Entry 5XOG (X-ray diffraction, 3.00 A resolution); this record covers chains D and G of the 17 polymer chains in the assembly.

== Chain D ==
Protein: RNA polymerase II subunit B32
Source organism: Komagataella phaffii (strain GS115 / ATCC 20864)
Reference sequence: C4R2U9 (C4R2U9_KOMPG); residues 1-186 here = UniProt positions 1-186
Chain sequence (186 residues; each row starts with the number of its first residue):
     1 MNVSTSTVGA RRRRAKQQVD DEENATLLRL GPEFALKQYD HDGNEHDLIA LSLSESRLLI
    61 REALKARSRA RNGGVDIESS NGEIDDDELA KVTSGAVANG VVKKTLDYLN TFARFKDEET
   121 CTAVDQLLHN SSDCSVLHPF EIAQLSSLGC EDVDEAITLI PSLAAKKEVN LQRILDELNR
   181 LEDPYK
Disordered / not traced: 1-2, 76-83, 130-136, 186

== Chain G ==
Protein: RNA polymerase II subunit
Source organism: Komagataella phaffii (strain GS115 / ATCC 20864)
Reference sequence: C4R9A1 (C4R9A1_KOMPG); residue numbers follow UniProt; this construct covers 1-171
Chain sequence (171 residues; row label = number of the first residue in the row):
     1 MFFLKDLSLI LTLHPSYFGP QMNQYLREKL LTDVEGTCTG QFGYIVTVLD GMNIDVGKGR
    61 IIPGSGSAEF EVKYRAVVWK PFKGEVVDAI VSNVSPIGFF ADVGPLNVFV STRLIPDNLV
   121 YNPSNSPPAY MSNDELITKG SKVRLKVVGT RTDVNEIYAI GSIKEDFLGA I

== Interface between chain D and chain G ==
Contacting residue pairs (92):
  Val3(D) with Leu9(G), hydrophobic
  Ser4(D) with Ser8(G), hydrogen bond (side chain-backbone); Phe42(G); Tyr74(G), hydrogen bond
  Thr5(D) with Leu7(G); Ser8(G), hydrogen bond (backbone-backbone); Phe42(G)
  Ser6(D) with Lys5(G); Asp6(G); Leu7(G); Phe42(G)
  Thr7(D) with Asp6(G)
  Glu23(D) with Lys80(G), salt bridge; Phe82(G); Lys83(G)
  Asn24(D) with Lys83(G)
  Ala25(D) with Phe82(G), hydrophobic; Lys83(G), hydrogen bond (backbone-backbone); Gly84(G); Glu85(G)
  Thr26(D) with Gly84(G); Lys146(G)
  Leu30(D) with Phe82(G)
  Glu33(D) with Lys5(G), salt bridge; Gln41(G), hydrogen bond; Phe42(G)
  Phe34(D) with Phe3(G), hydrophobic; Gln41(G); Phe42(G); Lys80(G)
  Gln38(D) with Lys5(G)
  Tyr39(D) with Asp6(G)
  Asp40(D) with Asp6(G)
  His41(D) with Asp6(G); Leu7(G), hydrogen bond (side chain-backbone); Lys73(G); Tyr74(G), hydrogen bond (side chain-backbone)
  Leu48(D) with Phe3(G), hydrophobic
  Ile49(D) with Phe3(G); Leu4(G), hydrogen bond (backbone-backbone)
  Ala50(D) with Met1(G), hydrophobic; Phe2(G); Phe3(G), hydrophobic
  Leu51(D) with Met1(G); Phe2(G), hydrogen bond (backbone-backbone); Leu4(G), hydrophobic
  Ser56(D) with Phe2(G)
  Leu59(D) with Leu4(G), hydrophobic
  Ile60(D) with Thr47(G); Val77(G), hydrophobic
  Ala63(D) with Leu49(G), hydrophobic
  Leu64(D) with Thr47(G)
  Arg67(D) with Leu31(G); Glu35(G), salt bridge; Val48(G), hydrogen bond (side chain-backbone)
  Ala70(D) with Met52(G), hydrophobic
  Arg71(D) with Glu28(G), salt bridge; Met52(G)
  Thr93(D) with Glu35(G)
  Ser94(D) with Thr32(G)
  Val97(D) with Gly36(G)
  Ala98(D) with Glu35(G)
  Val101(D) with Gly36(G); Tyr44(G), hydrophobic; Pro105(G), hydrophobic
  Val102(D) with Val46(G); Thr47(G)
  Lys104(D) with Gly104(G)
  Thr105(D) with Phe2(G); Pro105(G)
  Tyr108(D) with Asp88(G), hydrogen bond (side chain-backbone); Val103(G), hydrophobic; Gly104(G)
  Leu109(D) with Phe2(G), hydrophobic
  Thr111(D) with Ile90(G)
  Phe112(D) with Asp88(G); Ala89(G); Ile90(G), hydrophobic
  Phe140(D) with Met1(G), hydrophobic
  Ala143(D) with Met1(G), hydrophobic
  Gln144(D) with Val86(G), hydrogen bond (side chain-backbone)
  Leu148(D) with Val86(G); Asp88(G)
  Gly149(D) with Arg144(G), hydrogen bond (backbone-side chain)
  Asp154(D) with Phe167(G)
  Glu155(D) with Arg144(G), salt bridge; Phe167(G)
  Thr158(D) with Phe167(G)
  Leu159(D) with Val86(G); Arg144(G); Asp166(G); Phe167(G), hydrophobic
Interface residues without a listed pair, chain D (51 interface residues in all): His46, Cys150
Interface residues without a listed pair, chain G (49 interface residues in all): Val34, Arg75, Val78, Val87, Asp102, Lys142, Leu168, Ile171

== Summary ==
The interface between chain D and chain G involves 51 residues on one side and 49 on the other; the contacts
include 13 hydrogen bonds and 5 salt bridges. Polar pairs include Glu23(D)-Lys80(G), Glu33(D)-Lys5(G) and
Arg67(D)-Glu35(G).
Chain D is RNA polymerase II subunit B32 and chain G is RNA polymerase II subunit, both from Komagataella
phaffii (strain GS115 / ATCC 20864); the structure, RNA Polymerase II elongation complex bound with Spt5 KOW5
and Elf1, was determined by X-ray diffraction together with 5XON from the same study.
